Entry 3O8X (X-ray diffraction, 2.74 A resolution); this record covers chains A and B of the 4 polymer chains in the assembly.

[Chain A]
Molecule: Antigen-presenting glycoprotein CD1d1
Source organism: Mus musculus
UniProtKB: P11609 (CD1D1_MOUSE); residues 1-279 here correspond to UniProt positions 19-297 (UniProt number = residue number + 18)
Amino-acid sequence (285 residues; numbered 1 to 285; the number before each row is that of its first residue):
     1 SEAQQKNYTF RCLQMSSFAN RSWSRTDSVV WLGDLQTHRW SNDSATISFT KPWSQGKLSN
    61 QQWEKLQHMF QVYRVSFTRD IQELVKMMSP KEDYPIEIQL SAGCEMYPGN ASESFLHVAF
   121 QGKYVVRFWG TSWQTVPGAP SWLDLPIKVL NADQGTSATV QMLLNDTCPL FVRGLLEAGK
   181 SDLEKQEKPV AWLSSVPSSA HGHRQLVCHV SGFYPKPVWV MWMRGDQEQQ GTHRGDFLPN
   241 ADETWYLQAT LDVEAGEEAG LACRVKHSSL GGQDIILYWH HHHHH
Unresolved in the structure: 1-6, 199-203, 280-285
Differences from the reference sequence: variant His201 (Asp219 in P11609); expression tag (280-285)
Disulfide bonds: Cys104-Cys168, Cys208-Cys263
Covalent attachments: N-acetylglucosamine (NAG) linked to Asn20, Asn42; glycan linked to Asn165
Residues lining bound ligands: GSL ((2S,3R)-3-hydroxy-2-(tetradecanoylamino)octadecyl alpha-D-galactopyranosiduronic acid): Cys12, Met69, Phe70, Val72, Tyr73, Ser76, Phe77, Asp80, Ile81, Leu84, Val85, Met88, Ala102, Leu116, Val118, Phe120, Val126, Trp133, Trp142, Leu143, Pro146, Leu150, Asp153, Gly155, Thr156, Thr159, Val160, Leu163, Leu164, Thr167, Cys168
Swiss-Prot annotation at these positions:
  - binding site (a D-galactosylceramide): Asp80, Asp153 to Thr156
  - glycosylation (N-linked (GlcNAc...) asparagine): Asn7, Asn20, Asn42, Asn110, Asn165
From the paper describing this entry:
  - binding site for GSL: Asp80, Asp153
  - conformationally variable residues: Leu84, Val149, Leu150

[Chain B]
Molecule: Beta-2-microglobulin
Source organism: Mus musculus
UniProtKB: P01887 (B2MG_MOUSE); residues 1-99 here correspond to UniProt positions 21-119 (UniProt number = residue number + 20)
Amino-acid sequence (99 residues; row label = number of the first residue in the row):
     1 IQKTPQIQVY SRHPPENGKP NILNCYVTQF HPPHIEIQML KNGKKIPKVE MSDMSFSKDW
    61 SFYILAHTEF TPTETDTYAC RVKHASMAEP KTVYWDRDM
Unresolved in the structure: 1, 98-99
Disulfide bonds: Cys25-Cys80

[Interface between chain A and chain B]
Contacting residue pairs (50):
  Leu13(A) - Ser55(B)
  Leu13(A) - Phe56(B)
  Gln14(A) - Phe56(B)
  Met15(A) - Met54(B)
  Met15(A) - Ser55(B)
  Met15(A) - Phe56(B)  hydrophobic
  Met15(A) - Phe62(B)  hydrophobic
  Ser17(A) - Pro33(B)
  Val29(A) - Asp53(B)
  Val29(A) - Met54(B)
  Val29(A) - Ser55(B)
  Trp31(A) - Ser55(B)  hydrogen bond
  Trp31(A) - Tyr63(B)
  Gln36(A) - Asp53(B)  hydrogen bond
  Arg39(A) - Asp53(B)  salt bridge
  Glu97(A) - Pro33(B)
  Gln99(A) - His31(B)  hydrogen bond
  Gln99(A) - Phe56(B)
  Gln99(A) - Trp60(B)  hydrogen bond (side chain-backbone)
  Gln99(A) - Phe62(B)
  Leu100(A) - Phe56(B)
  His117(A) - Trp60(B)
  Ala119(A) - Trp60(B)  hydrophobic
  Gly122(A) - His31(B)
  Tyr124(A) - Trp60(B)
  Val190(A) - Pro14(B)  hydrophobic
  Trp192(A) - Ser11(B)
  Trp192(A) - His13(B)
  Trp192(A) - Pro14(B)  hydrophobic
  Trp192(A) - Pro15(B)
  Ser194(A) - Arg97(B)
  Ser211(A) - Arg12(B)  hydrogen bond (side chain-backbone)
  Gly212(A) - Arg12(B)
  Leu238(A) - Gln8(B)
  Leu238(A) - Tyr10(B)
  Leu238(A) - Tyr26(B)  hydrophobic
  Pro239(A) - Tyr10(B)  hydrogen bond (backbone-side chain)
  Pro239(A) - Asn24(B)
  Pro239(A) - Tyr26(B)  hydrophobic
  Pro239(A) - Leu65(B)
  Asn240(A) - Tyr10(B)
  Asn240(A) - Arg12(B)
  Asn240(A) - Asn24(B)  hydrogen bond
  Asn240(A) - Leu65(B)
  Ala241(A) - Leu65(B)
  Ala241(A) - His67(B)
  Asp242(A) - Arg12(B)  salt bridge
  Thr244(A) - Arg12(B)  hydrogen bond
  Tyr246(A) - Tyr10(B)  hydrophobic
  Tyr246(A) - Ser11(B)
Also at the interface, not in a pair above, chain A (33 interface residues in all): Ser101, Val118, Gln121, Val196, His209, Asp236
Also at the interface, not in a pair above, chain B (22 interface residues in all): Asp96

[Overview]
The interface between chain A and chain B involves 33 residues on one side and 22 on the other; the contacts
include 8 hydrogen bonds and 2 salt bridges. Polar pairs include Arg39(A)-Asp53(B), Asp242(A)-Arg12(B) and
Trp31(A)-Ser55(B). The paper reports a binding site for GSL at Asp80(A) and Asp153(A); conformational
variability at Leu84(A), Val149(A) and Leu150(A).
Here chain A is Antigen-presenting glycoprotein CD1d1 and chain B is Beta-2-microglobulin, both from Mus
musculus. Entry 3O8X (Recognition of Glycolipid Antigen by iNKT Cell TCR) was determined by X-ray diffraction,
deposited together with 3O9W.
